PDB entry 5BJS | X-ray diffraction, 2.19 A resolution | chains A and B

# Chain A
Molecule: Polycomb Protein EED
From: Chaetomium thermophilum
UniProtKB: G0S8H7 (G0S8H7_CHATD); numbering as in UniProt (aligned over 1-565)
Sequence (605 residues; numbered -39 to 565; the number before each row is that of its first residue; numbers below 1 keep their minus sign (Met-39 is residue -39)):
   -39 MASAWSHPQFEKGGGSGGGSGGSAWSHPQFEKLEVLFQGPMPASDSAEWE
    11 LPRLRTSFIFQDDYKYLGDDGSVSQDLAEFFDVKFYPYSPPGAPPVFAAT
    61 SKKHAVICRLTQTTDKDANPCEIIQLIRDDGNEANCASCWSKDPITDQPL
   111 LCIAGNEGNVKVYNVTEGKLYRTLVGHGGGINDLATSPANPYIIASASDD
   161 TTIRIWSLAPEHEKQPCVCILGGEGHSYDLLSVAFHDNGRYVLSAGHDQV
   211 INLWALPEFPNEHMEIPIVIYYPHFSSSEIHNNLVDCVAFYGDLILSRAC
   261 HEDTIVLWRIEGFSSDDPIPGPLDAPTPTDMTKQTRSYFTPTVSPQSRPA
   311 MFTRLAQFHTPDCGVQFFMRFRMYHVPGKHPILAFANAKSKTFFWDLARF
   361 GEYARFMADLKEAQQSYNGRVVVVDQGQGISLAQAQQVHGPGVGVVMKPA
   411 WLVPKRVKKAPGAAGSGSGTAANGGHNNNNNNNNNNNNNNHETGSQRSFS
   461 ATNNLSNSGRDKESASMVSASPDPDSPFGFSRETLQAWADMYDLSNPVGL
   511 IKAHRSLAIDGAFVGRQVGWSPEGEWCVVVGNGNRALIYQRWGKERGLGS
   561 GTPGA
Disordered / not traced: -39 to 5, 26-33, 302-306, 415-488, 557-565
Construct notes: expression tag (-39 to 0)

# Chain B
Molecule: Histone-lysine N-methyltransferase EZH2, Polycomb protein SUZ12
From: Chaetomium thermophilum
UniProtKB: chimeric construct of G0SDW4, G0RYC6: residues 191-950 from G0SDW4 (G0SDW4_CHATD) positions 191-950 (same numbers); residues 2530-2691 from G0RYC6 positions 530-691 (UniProt number = residue number - 2000)
Sequence (937 residues; row label = number of the first residue in the row; note: 1573 numbers in that range are skipped by the numbering (no residue carries them; nothing is unmodelled there)):
   182 SNHHHHHHATPKNTEWTVDKIASALSVLAEEVPQNHSRLVNFLLEETEKR
   232 APQPRHLSKTDPFAHMKSKAIDANRPRPEGVPTMDVKFKQHSGEYGKSRN
   282 SGRRFQYPVVCIKPDREPVPPYRFHHAEIRKNILALNSQLNFVPHLRDVD
   332 PNSAEEQKYSAWLMDLENLDSKSGFKIQPRSQKIAKRAQAEYAATLAPYL
   382 EPWLRKLNIEGCTKSNLIRFMASQPESDDSMTPQQKSNLLDTYSDDMGSP
   432 QAVRNASMFTEAWDRVFNDQSKLRRVALRDILMLDKNVEPIFDNKRAKDA
   482 PGSQKPPDEALMQKVIDALGSYTTLGCLICFSHDCEHGEIERDNQKRCFS
   532 LEEIGGLMPSLRRKWAAQIEQRQKTEGGSANAPPAHPPCRNECYRIHGTG
   582 DPNQQVPPWSENEVGTLEWMFATIGYSQTLRPECFVGAILGRPCWDVHRK
   632 LQELDLRLPPVEPRTIPKQKSLPWYDRRKKQLMSDWADATITHEHAVREL
   682 FAPCHHDGPCTAANGCPCASAGTHPVLCERFCLCTAEECPLKFTGCACHS
   732 SGKTCLQRQREGRPCICVQLNRECDPTLCKGCGARERADPENAYDEVLHS
   782 TGCQNVALQRGAAKAVVLGKSQLEACGYGLFAAEDIEEGEFVIEYTGELI
   832 SHDEGVRREHRRGDVFDEENKVSYLFTLLEQEGIWVDAAIYGNLSRYINH
   882 ATDGNIMPKIMYVNHEWRIKFTAIKDIKAGEELFFNYGDNFPNLTKKLVE
   932 RNEQSGAETTPQQPKRANG
  2524 LVPRGSEVMLPGRGVPKKPLRRPKRRPLLVPKTTQPLFDPLSKVQLLPGQ
  2574 PLPQHPIDDSWLLLKHRDNLQDFIDLRPEEKEFLQEWDAFILRRHISSEQ
  2624 YLPRYFLRFVREKADWLVSKRSRGEEFSKLVATLLARRVLPERVVIEATQ
  2674 VLNDARGRLREQGGVIEG
Disordered / not traced: 182-195, 254-258, 327-356, 409, 480-490, 553-566, 581-587, 645-647, 849-850, 934-950, 2524-2548, 2685-2691
Construct notes: expression tag (182-190); linker (2524-2529)
Bound ions: Zn2+ site 1: Cys508, Cys511, Cys516, His518; Zn2+ site 2: Cys570, Cys574, Cys615, Cys625; Zn2+ site 3: Cys685, His687, Cys691, Cys697; Zn2+ site 4: Cys685, Cys699, Cys709, Cys713; Zn2+ site 5: Cys691, Cys709, Cys715, Cys720; Zn2+ site 6: Cys727, Cys748, Cys755, Cys760; Zn2+ site 7: Cys727, Cys729, Cys736, Cys746; Zn2+ site 8: Cys736, Cys755, Cys763, Cys784
Swiss-Prot annotation at these positions:
  - region: Val221 to Lys250 (EBD domain), Pro301 to Gln320 (SAL domain), Leu321 to Pro360 (SRM domain)
  - binding site (Zn(2+)): Cys508, Cys511, Cys516, His518, Cys570, Cys574, Cys615, Cys625, Cys685, His687, Cys691, Cys697, Cys699, Cys709, Cys713, Cys715, Cys720, Cys727, Cys729, Cys736 and 6 more in UniProt
  - binding site (S-adenosyl-L-homocysteine): Tyr809, Lys852, Ser854, Tyr855, His881, Lys927
  - binding site (S-adenosyl-L-methionine): Tyr809, Lys852, Ser854, Tyr855, Asn880, His881, Thr926
From the paper describing this entry:
  - conformationally variable residues (loop rearrangement, side-chain flip): Glu840 to Tyr855, Asp920 to Asn933
  - contacts within the chain: Glu840-Leu925 (hydrogen bond), Glu840-Thr926 (hydrogen bond), Glu840-Lys852 (water-mediated contact), Lys852-Phe922 (hydrogen bond), Lys852-Pro923, Tyr855-Phe922 (hydrophobic contact), Lys852-Tyr855 (hydrophobic contact)
  - mutagenesis - E840A/K852D (4-fold): increased catalytic activity
  - mutagenesis - H307A, Y855F, R877A: decreased catalytic activity

# Chain A / chain B interface
Pairs across the interface - 221 pairs, chain A then chain B:
  Arg13(A) - Gly274(B)
  Arg13(A) - Glu275(B)
  Leu14(A) - His272(B)
  Leu14(A) - Gly277(B)
  Arg15(A) - Gln271(B)
  Arg15(A) - His272(B)  hydrogen bond (backbone-backbone)
  Thr16(A) - Lys270(B)
  Thr16(A) - Gln271(B)  hydrogen bond
  Thr16(A) - His272(B)
  Ser17(A) - Lys268(B)
  Ser17(A) - Phe269(B)
  Ser17(A) - Lys270(B)  hydrogen bond (backbone-backbone)
  Ser17(A) - His272(B)
  Phe18(A) - Val267(B)  hydrophobic
  Phe18(A) - Lys268(B)
  Phe18(A) - Phe269(B)  hydrophobic
  Ile19(A) - Val267(B)
  Ile19(A) - Lys268(B)  hydrogen bond (backbone-backbone)
  Phe20(A) - Met265(B)  hydrophobic
  Phe20(A) - Asp266(B)
  Phe20(A) - Val267(B)  hydrophobic
  Gln21(A) - Met265(B)
  Gln21(A) - Asp266(B)  hydrogen bond (side chain-backbone)
  Tyr46(A) - Pro243(B)  hydrophobic
  Tyr46(A) - Phe244(B)  hydrophobic
  Pro47(A) - Leu238(B)
  Tyr48(A) - Arg236(B)
  Tyr48(A) - His237(B)
  Tyr48(A) - Leu238(B)
  Tyr48(A) - Ser239(B)  hydrogen bond (backbone-backbone)
  Ser49(A) - Leu238(B)
  Ser49(A) - Asp242(B)
  Ser49(A) - Pro243(B)
  Pro50(A) - Ser239(B)
  Pro50(A) - Thr241(B)
  Pro50(A) - Asp242(B)
  Pro51(A) - Leu238(B)
  Pro54(A) - Asp242(B)
  Val56(A) - Phe244(B)  hydrophobic
  His64(A) - Met265(B)
  Arg69(A) - Phe244(B)  hydrogen bond (side chain-backbone)
  Arg69(A) - Ala245(B)
  Arg69(A) - Met247(B)  hydrogen bond (side chain-backbone)
  Lys76(A) - Arg280(B)
  Asp77(A) - Gln271(B)
  Asp77(A) - Arg280(B)  salt bridge
  Ala78(A) - Gln271(B)  hydrogen bond (backbone-side chain)
  Asn79(A) - Phe269(B)
  Asn79(A) - Gln271(B)
  Pro80(A) - Gln271(B)
  Cys81(A) - Phe269(B)
  Glu82(A) - Ser249(B)
  Ile83(A) - Ser249(B)
  Ile83(A) - Lys250(B)  hydrogen bond (backbone-backbone)
  Ile83(A) - Val267(B)  hydrophobic
  Ile83(A) - Phe269(B)  hydrophobic
  Ile83(A) - Tyr288(B)  hydrophobic
  Ile84(A) - Met247(B)
  Ile84(A) - Lys248(B)
  Ile84(A) - Lys250(B)
  Gln85(A) - Lys250(B)
  Gln85(A) - Val291(B)
  Leu86(A) - Tyr288(B)  hydrophobic
  Leu86(A) - Pro289(B)
  Leu86(A) - Val290(B)
  Leu86(A) - Val291(B)  hydrogen bond (backbone-backbone)
  Ile87(A) - Val291(B)
  Ile87(A) - Ile293(B)  hydrophobic
  Arg88(A) - Met265(B)  hydrogen bond
  Arg88(A) - Val290(B)
  Arg88(A) - Val291(B)  hydrogen bond (backbone-backbone)
  Arg88(A) - Cys292(B)
  Arg88(A) - Ile293(B)  hydrogen bond (backbone-backbone)
  Asp89(A) - Ile293(B)
  Asp90(A) - Cys292(B)
  Asp90(A) - Ile293(B)  hydrogen bond (backbone-backbone)
  Asp90(A) - Lys294(B)  salt bridge
  Gly91(A) - Pro295(B)
  Lys102(A) - His237(B)  hydrogen bond (side chain-backbone)
  Lys102(A) - Ser239(B)
  Asp107(A) - Ser239(B)  hydrogen bond
  Pro109(A) - Pro243(B)  hydrophobic
  Pro109(A) - Phe244(B)  hydrophobic
  Glu117(A) - Pro299(B)
  Asn119(A) - Arg297(B)  hydrogen bond (side chain-backbone)
  Asn119(A) - Glu298(B)
  Asn119(A) - Pro299(B)
  Tyr123(A) - Ile293(B)  hydrophobic
  Val125(A) - Phe244(B)  hydrophobic
  Val125(A) - Met247(B)
  Thr126(A) - Pro243(B)
  Thr126(A) - Met247(B)
  Gly128(A) - Val291(B)
  Gly128(A) - Ile293(B)
  Lys129(A) - Ile293(B)
  Leu130(A) - Ile293(B)  hydrophobic
  Leu130(A) - Lys294(B)
  Leu130(A) - Pro295(B)  hydrophobic
  Leu130(A) - Asp296(B)
  Thr133(A) - Asp296(B)  hydrogen bond
  Val135(A) - Arg297(B)
  Val135(A) - Glu298(B)
  Val135(A) - Val300(B)  hydrophobic
  Gly136(A) - Val300(B)
  Gly136(A) - Tyr303(B)  hydrogen bond (backbone-side chain)
  His137(A) - Val300(B)
  His137(A) - Tyr303(B)
  Gly138(A) - Pro302(B)
  Gly138(A) - Tyr303(B)  hydrogen bond (backbone-backbone)
  Pro148(A) - Arg236(B)
  Pro148(A) - His237(B)  hydrogen bond (backbone-side chain)
  Ala149(A) - Arg236(B)
  Ala149(A) - His237(B)  hydrogen bond (backbone-side chain)
  Asn150(A) - His237(B)
  Pro151(A) - His237(B)
  Asp159(A) - Arg304(B)  hydrogen bond (backbone-side chain)
  Asp160(A) - Tyr303(B)  hydrogen bond
  Asp160(A) - Arg304(B)
  Asp160(A) - Phe305(B)  hydrogen bond (backbone-backbone)
  Thr161(A) - Arg304(B)
  Thr161(A) - Phe305(B)
  Thr162(A) - Phe305(B)
  Thr162(A) - His306(B)
  Arg164(A) - Tyr303(B)
  Arg164(A) - Leu2564(B)
  Arg164(A) - Ser2565(B)  hydrogen bond (side chain-backbone)
  Gln175(A) - Ser2565(B)
  Gln175(A) - Val2567(B)
  Ile180(A) - His306(B)
  Ile180(A) - Leu2564(B)
  Gly182(A) - His306(B)
  Gly183(A) - Tyr872(B)
  Glu184(A) - Tyr872(B)
  Ser187(A) - Phe305(B)
  Ser187(A) - Arg842(B)
  Tyr188(A) - Arg304(B)
  Tyr188(A) - Phe323(B)  hydrophobic
  Tyr188(A) - Pro325(B)
  Asp189(A) - Arg304(B)  salt bridge
  Asp197(A) - Pro233(B)
  Asp197(A) - Arg236(B)  salt bridge
  His207(A) - Phe323(B)
  Asp208(A) - Phe323(B)
  Gln209(A) - Lys364(B)  hydrogen bond
  Glu225(A) - Ser2565(B)
  Glu225(A) - His2578(B)
  Ile226(A) - Leu2564(B)  hydrophobic
  Ile226(A) - His2578(B)
  Pro227(A) - Ser2565(B)
  Val229(A) - His306(B)
  Tyr231(A) - Ala308(B)  hydrophobic
  Tyr231(A) - Asp2581(B)  hydrogen bond
  Tyr231(A) - Trp2584(B)
  Tyr232(A) - Trp2584(B)  hydrogen bond (side chain-backbone)
  Tyr232(A) - Lys2588(B)
  Ser238(A) - Arg368(B)  hydrogen bond (backbone-side chain)
  Glu239(A) - Arg368(B)
  His241(A) - Arg368(B)  hydrogen bond (backbone-side chain)
  Asn242(A) - Arg361(B)  hydrogen bond (backbone-side chain)
  Asn242(A) - Lys364(B)  hydrogen bond (backbone-side chain)
  Asn242(A) - Ile365(B)
  Asn242(A) - Arg368(B)  hydrogen bond
  Asn243(A) - Arg361(B)  hydrogen bond
  Tyr251(A) - Thr228(B)
  Gly252(A) - Thr228(B)
  Asp253(A) - Arg231(B)  salt bridge
  Leu254(A) - Thr228(B)
  Leu267(A) - Leu225(B)  hydrophobic
  Arg269(A) - Leu220(B)
  Arg269(A) - Leu224(B)
  Ser275(A) - Arg231(B)
  Asp276(A) - Arg231(B)  salt bridge
  Leu283(A) - Leu2587(B)
  Ala285(A) - Leu2587(B)
  Thr287(A) - Leu2587(B)
  Thr287(A) - Asp2591(B)  hydrogen bond
  Thr289(A) - Leu317(B)
  Thr289(A) - Asp2591(B)
  Thr289(A) - Asn2592(B)
  Thr289(A) - Asp2595(B)  hydrogen bond
  Met291(A) - Leu317(B)  hydrophobic
  Met291(A) - Asn318(B)
  Met291(A) - Ser319(B)
  Met291(A) - Gln320(B)
  Met291(A) - Asn525(B)
  Thr292(A) - Gln320(B)
  Gln294(A) - Gln320(B)  hydrogen bond
  Gln294(A) - Asn322(B)
  Ser307(A) - Ala378(B)
  Ser307(A) - Leu465(B)
  Ser307(A) - Lys467(B)
  Arg308(A) - Leu465(B)  hydrogen bond (backbone-backbone)
  Arg308(A) - Glu470(B)  salt bridge
  Pro309(A) - Ala375(B)  hydrophobic
  Phe312(A) - Glu372(B)
  Arg314(A) - His217(B)
  Arg314(A) - Glu372(B)  salt bridge
  Leu315(A) - His217(B)  hydrogen bond (backbone-side chain)
  Leu315(A) - Val221(B)
  Leu315(A) - Leu224(B)  hydrophobic
  His335(A) - Thr228(B)  hydrogen bond (side chain-backbone)
  His335(A) - Glu229(B)
  His335(A) - Ala232(B)
  Val336(A) - Ala232(B)
  Pro337(A) - Ala232(B)
  Pro337(A) - Pro233(B)
  Pro337(A) - Gln234(B)
  Pro341(A) - Glu229(B)
  Phe360(A) - Asn222(B)
  Phe360(A) - Leu225(B)  hydrophobic
  Gly361(A) - Asn222(B)
  Leu504(A) - His217(B)
  Leu504(A) - Ser218(B)
  Leu504(A) - Val221(B)  hydrophobic
  Leu504(A) - Asn222(B)
  Leu504(A) - Leu225(B)  hydrophobic
  Ser505(A) - Pro214(B)
  Ser505(A) - His217(B)
  Ser505(A) - Ser218(B)
  Pro507(A) - His217(B)
  Val508(A) - Arg455(B)
Other interface residues (no listed pair), chain A (132 interface residues in all): Asp23, Ala53, Trp100, Lys121, Gly139, Lys174, His186, Pro282, Pro288, Ala310, Lys339, His340, Leu357, Ala358, Ala364, Asn506, Leu517, Asp520
Other interface residues (no listed pair), chain B (106 interface residues in all): Lys240, His246, Pro263, Thr264, Ser273, Pro301, Lys395, Asp466, Lys476, Glu829, Arg843, Ile871, Asp2562, Lys2566, Ser2583, Arg2590

# In short
132 residues of chain A face 106 of chain B across their interface; the contacts include 42 hydrogen bonds and
8 salt bridges. Polar pairs include Asp77(A)-Arg280(B), Asp90(A)-Lys294(B) and Asp189(A)-Arg304(B). The paper
reports that H307A, Y855F and R877A of chain B reduce catalytic activity; conformational variability at
Glu840(B) and Asp920(B).
Here chain A is Polycomb Protein EED and chain B is Histone-lysine N-methyltransferase EZH2, Polycomb protein
SUZ12, both from Chaetomium thermophilum. Entry 5BJS (Apo ctPRC2 in an autoinhibited state) was determined by
X-ray diffraction, deposited together with 5TQR and 5VK3.
